Entry 7MO4 (X-ray diffraction, 2.40 A resolution); this record covers chains A and B.

== Chain A ==
Name: GTP-binding nuclear protein Ran
From: Homo sapiens
UniProt: P62826 (RAN_HUMAN); numbering as in UniProt (aligned over 1-216)
Sequence (217 residues; row label = number of the first residue in the row; numbering starts at 0):
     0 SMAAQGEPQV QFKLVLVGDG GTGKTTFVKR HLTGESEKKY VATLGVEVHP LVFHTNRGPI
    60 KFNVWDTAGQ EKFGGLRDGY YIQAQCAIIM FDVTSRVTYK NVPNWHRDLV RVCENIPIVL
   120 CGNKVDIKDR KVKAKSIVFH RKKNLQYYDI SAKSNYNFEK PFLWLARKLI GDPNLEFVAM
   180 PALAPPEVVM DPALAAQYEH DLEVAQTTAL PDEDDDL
Not modelled in the structure: 0-6, 211-216
Sequence notes: expression tag (0); engineered mutation S35 (Phe in P62826)
Metal / ion sites: Mg2+: T24 (together with GDP)
Small-molecule neighbours: GDP (guanosine-5'-diphosphate): D18, G19, G20, T21, G22, K23, T24, T25, E70, K71, N122, K123, D125, I126, S150, A151, K152
UniProt features mapped onto this chain:
  - region: K37 to V45 (Switch-I), G68 to Q84 (Switch-II), D211 to L216 (Interaction with RANBP1)
  - binding site (GTP): D18 to T25, E36 to T42, G68, N122 to D125, S150 to K152
  - site: Q69 (Essential for GTP hydrolysis)
  - modified residue: A2 (N-acetylalanine), T24 (Phosphothreonine), K37 (N6-acetyllysine), K60 (N6-acetyllysine), K71 (N6-acetyllysine), K99 (N6-acetyllysine), K134 (N6-acetyllysine), K159 (N6-acetyllysine)
  - cross-link (Glycyl lysine isopeptide (Lys-Gly)): K71 (interchain with G-Cter in SUMO2), K152 (interchain with G-Cter in SUMO2)
  - mutagenesis: G19 (G19V: Blocks DNA replication; when associated with L-69), T24 (T24L: Has low binding affinity for GTP and GDP. Almost completely abolishes interaction with BIRC5; T24N: Has low binding affinity for GTP and GDP. Decreases nuclear import of proteins and RNA ...), T25 (T25A: Minor effect on the interaction with the alpha phosphate group of bound GTP), K37 (K37Q: Mimics acetylation; enhances the nuclear export of RELA/p65; K37R: Decreased acetylation), Y39 (Y39A: Abolishes steric hindrance that traps the essential Q-69 in an unreactive position, and causes slow GTP hydrolysis in wild-type ...), Q69 (Q69L: Strongly decreased GTPase activity. Probably locked in the GTP-bound form. Loss of interaction with NUTF2. Decreases nuclear location and leads to cytoplasmic location during interphase ...), E70 (E70A: Strongly decreases the relase of bound GDP), R76 (R76E: Probable loss of interaction with NUTF2. Loss of transport to the nucleus), K134 (K134Q: Loss of normal mitotic chromosome segregation and defective mitotic spindle orientation; K134R: Loss of normal mitotic chromosome segregation and formation of sister chromatid bridges), D211 to L216 (No effect on GTPase activity. Abolishes interaction with RANBP1)

== Chain B ==
Name: Nuclear pore complex protein Nup153
From: Rattus norvegicus
Notes: fragment: ZINC FINGER 3 of NUP153
UniProt: P49791 (NU153_RAT); residue numbers follow UniProt; this construct covers 781-817
Sequence (42 residues; each row starts with the number of its first residue):
   776 GPLGSGFGDK FKRPVGSWEC PVCCVSNKAE DSRCVSCTSE KP
Not modelled in the structure: 776-779
Sequence notes: expression tag (776-780)
Metal / ion sites: Zn2+: C795, C798, C809, C812
UniProt features mapped onto this chain:
  - binding site (Zn(2+)): C795, C798, C809, C812

== How chain A and chain B interact ==
Contacting residue pairs - 36 pairs, chain A then chain B:
  P7(A) - F786(B)  hydrophobic
  P7(A) - R788(B)
  Q8(A) - F786(B)
  V9(A) - F782(B)  hydrophobic
  V9(A) - F786(B)  hydrophobic
  Q10(A) - E794(B)  hydrogen bond
  K12(A) - V800(B)
  K12(A) - S811(B)  hydrogen bond
  K38(A) - P796(B)  hydrogen bond (side chain-backbone)
  K38(A) - V797(B)
  K38(A) - C799(B)
  V40(A) - V797(B)
  V40(A) - C798(B)  hydrophobic
  V40(A) - C812(B)  hydrophobic
  T42(A) - C812(B)  hydrogen bond (side chain-backbone)
  T42(A) - T813(B)
  L43(A) - S811(B)
  L43(A) - C812(B)  hydrophobic
  T54(A) - F782(B)
  R56(A) - S780(B)  hydrogen bond (side chain-backbone)
  R56(A) - G781(B)
  R56(A) - F782(B)  hydrogen bond (backbone-backbone)
  G57(A) - F782(B)
  I59(A) - F782(B)  hydrophobic
  N62(A) - C799(B)
  W64(A) - C798(B)  hydrophobic
  W64(A) - V800(B)  hydrophobic
  W64(A) - S811(B)
  G78(A) - S811(B)  hydrogen bond (backbone-side chain)
  I81(A) - V810(B)
  I81(A) - S811(B)
  Q82(A) - V800(B)
  Q82(A) - S801(B)
  Q82(A) - V810(B)
  I169(A) - F782(B)  hydrophobic
  L174(A) - F782(B)  hydrophobic
Other interface residues (no listed pair), chain A (23 interface residues in all): Y39, V47, P58
Other interface residues (no listed pair), chain B (18 interface residues in all): K787, C795

== Overview ==
Chain A and chain B form an interface of 23 and 18 residues respectively, with 7 hydrogen bonds. Polar pairs
include Q10(A)-E794(B), K12(A)-S811(B) and K38(A)-P796(B). Ligands of chain A: GDP.
Here chain A is GTP-binding nuclear protein Ran (Homo sapiens) and chain B is Nuclear pore complex protein
Nup153 (Rattus norvegicus). Entry 7MO4 (Crystal Structure of the ZnF3 of Nucleoporin NUP153 in complex with
Ran-GDP, resolution 2.4 Angstrom) was determined by X-ray diffraction, deposited together with 7MNI, 7MNL,
7MNM, 7MNN, 7MNO, 7MNP and 14 further entries.
